5W9K - chains K and L of the 12 polymer chains in the assembly; structure by electron microscopy, 4.60 A resolution (low resolution: residue-level contacts below are approximate; hydrogen-bond / salt-bridge calls are withheld).

# Chain K (and L)
Name: Spike glycoprotein
Source organism: Middle East respiratory syndrome-related coronavirus
Notes: engineered mutation(s): V1060P, L1060P; chain L of this document is another copy of the same molecule, construct and numbering; everything in this record applies to it too
UniProtKB: W5ZZF5 (W5ZZF5_9BETC); residue numbers follow UniProt; this construct covers 1-1291
Amino-acid sequence (1329 residues; each row starts with the number of its first residue):
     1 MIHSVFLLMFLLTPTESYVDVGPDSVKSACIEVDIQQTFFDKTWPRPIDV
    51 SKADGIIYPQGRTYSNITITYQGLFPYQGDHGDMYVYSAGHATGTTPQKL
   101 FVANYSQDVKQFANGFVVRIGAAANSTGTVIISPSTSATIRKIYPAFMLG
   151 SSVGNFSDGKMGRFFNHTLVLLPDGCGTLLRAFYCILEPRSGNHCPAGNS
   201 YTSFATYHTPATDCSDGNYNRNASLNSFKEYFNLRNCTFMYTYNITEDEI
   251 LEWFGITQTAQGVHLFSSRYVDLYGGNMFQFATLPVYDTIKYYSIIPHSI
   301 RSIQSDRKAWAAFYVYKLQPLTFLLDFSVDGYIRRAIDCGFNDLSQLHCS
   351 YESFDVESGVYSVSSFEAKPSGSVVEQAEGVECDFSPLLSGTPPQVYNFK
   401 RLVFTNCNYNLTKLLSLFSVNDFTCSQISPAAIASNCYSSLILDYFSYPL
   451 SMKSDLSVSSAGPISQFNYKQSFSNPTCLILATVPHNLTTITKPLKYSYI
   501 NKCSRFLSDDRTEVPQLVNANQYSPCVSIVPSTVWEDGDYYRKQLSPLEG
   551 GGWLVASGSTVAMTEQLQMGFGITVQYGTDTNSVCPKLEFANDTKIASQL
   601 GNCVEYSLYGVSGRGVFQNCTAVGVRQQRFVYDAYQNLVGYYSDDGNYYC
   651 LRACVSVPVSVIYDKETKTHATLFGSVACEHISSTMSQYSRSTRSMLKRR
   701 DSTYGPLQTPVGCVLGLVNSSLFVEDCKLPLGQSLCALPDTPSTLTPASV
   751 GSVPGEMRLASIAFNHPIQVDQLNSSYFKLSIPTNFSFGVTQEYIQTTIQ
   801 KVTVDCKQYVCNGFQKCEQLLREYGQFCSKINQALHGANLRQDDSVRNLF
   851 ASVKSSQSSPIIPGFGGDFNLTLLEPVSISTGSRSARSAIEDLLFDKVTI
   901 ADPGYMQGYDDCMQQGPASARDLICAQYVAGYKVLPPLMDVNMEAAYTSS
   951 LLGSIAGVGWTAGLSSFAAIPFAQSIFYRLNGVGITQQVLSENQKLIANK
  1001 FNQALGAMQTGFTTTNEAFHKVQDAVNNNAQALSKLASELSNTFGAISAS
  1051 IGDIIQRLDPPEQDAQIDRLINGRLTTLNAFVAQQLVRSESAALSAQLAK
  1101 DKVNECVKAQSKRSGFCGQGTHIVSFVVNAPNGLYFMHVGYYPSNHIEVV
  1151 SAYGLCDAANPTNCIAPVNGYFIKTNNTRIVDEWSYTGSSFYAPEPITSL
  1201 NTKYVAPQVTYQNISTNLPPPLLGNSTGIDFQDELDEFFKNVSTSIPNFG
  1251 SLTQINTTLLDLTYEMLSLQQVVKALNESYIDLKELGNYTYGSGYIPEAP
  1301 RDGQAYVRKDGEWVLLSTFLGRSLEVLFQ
Not modelled in the structure: 1-17, 742-1329 (chain L: 1-17, 741-1329)
Construct notes: conflict Phe506 (Leu in W5ZZF5), Ala748 (Arg in W5ZZF5), Gly751 (Arg in W5ZZF5), Pro1060 (Val in W5ZZF5), Pro1061 (Leu in W5ZZF5); expression tag (1292-1329)
Disulfide bonds: Cys30-Cys195, Cys176-Cys214, Cys185-Cys237, Cys339-Cys349, Cys383-Cys407, Cys425-Cys478, Cys437-Cys585, Cys503-Cys526, Cys603-Cys654, Cys679-Cys713, Cys727-Cys736

# How chain K and chain L interact
Pairs across the interface (37):
  Phe399(K) - Tyr287(L)
  Arg401(K) - Ala260(L)
  Arg401(K) - Tyr287(L)
  Asp509(K) - Asn436(L)
  Arg511(K) - Asn436(L)
  Arg511(K) - Cys437(L)
  Arg511(K) - Tyr577(L)
  Asn521(K) - Ala260(L)
  Gln522(K) - Thr289(L)
  Tyr523(K) - Tyr287(L)
  Gln576(K) - Gln261(L)
  Thr579(K) - Gly61(L)
  Thr579(K) - Arg62(L)
  Asp580(K) - Gly61(L)
  Gly624(K) - Thr63(L)
  Gly624(K) - Tyr64(L)
  Gly624(K) - Val329(L)
  Gly624(K) - Asp330(L)
  Gly624(K) - Gly331(L)
  Val625(K) - Tyr58(L)
  Val625(K) - Thr63(L)
  Val625(K) - Asp330(L)
  Val625(K) - Gly331(L)
  Val625(K) - Tyr332(L)
  Gln628(K) - Tyr58(L)
  Gln628(K) - Gly61(L)
  Gln628(K) - Arg62(L)
  Gln628(K) - Thr63(L)
  Gln628(K) - Phe279(L)
  Phe630(K) - Thr63(L)
  Val631(K) - Thr63(L)
  Tyr632(K) - Arg62(L)
  Tyr632(K) - Thr63(L)
  Tyr632(K) - Tyr64(L)
  Asp633(K) - Tyr64(L)
  Ala634(K) - Ile67(L)
  Gln636(K) - Arg62(L)
Other interface residues (no listed pair), chain K (26 interface residues in all): Ser440, Ile442, Leu548, Thr581, Val623, Gln627, Tyr642
Other interface residues (no listed pair), chain L (27 interface residues in all): Pro59, Gln60, Ile69, Gly154, Asn155, Tyr270, Val271, Asp288, Asn582

# Summary
Chain K and chain L form an interface of 26 and 27 residues respectively.
Both chains are Spike glycoprotein (Middle East respiratory syndrome-related coronavirus). Entry 5W9K (MERS S
ectodomain trimer in complex with variable domain of neutralizing antibody G4) was determined by electron
microscopy together with 5VZR, 5W9H, 5W9I, 5W9J, 5W9L, 5W9M and 3 further entries from the same study.
